Entry 2ZGC (X-ray diffraction, 1.96 A resolution); this record covers chain A.

Chain A:
Name: Granzyme M
Organism: Homo sapiens
Notes: EC 3.4.21.-
UniProt: P51124 (GRAM_HUMAN); residues 1-232 here correspond to UniProt positions 26-257 (UniProt number = residue number + 25)
Amino-acid sequence (240 residues; each row starts with the number of its first residue):
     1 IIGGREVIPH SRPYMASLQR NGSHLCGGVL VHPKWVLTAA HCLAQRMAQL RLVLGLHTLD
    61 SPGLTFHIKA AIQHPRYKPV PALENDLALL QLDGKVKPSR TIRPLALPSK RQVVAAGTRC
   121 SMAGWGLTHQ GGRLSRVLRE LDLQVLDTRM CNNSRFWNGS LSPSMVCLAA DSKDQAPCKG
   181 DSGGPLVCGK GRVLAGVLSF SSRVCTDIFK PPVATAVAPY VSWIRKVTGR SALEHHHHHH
Unresolved in the structure: 232-240
Disulfide bonds: Cys26-Cys42, Cys120-Cys188, Cys151-Cys167, Cys178-Cys205
Differences from the reference sequence: expression tag (233-240)
UniProt features mapped onto this chain:
  - active site (Charge relay system): His41, Asp86, Ser182
  - glycosylation: Asn152 (N-linked (GlcNAc...) asparagine)

Summary:
UniProt lists 3 active-site residues.
Chain A is Granzyme M (Homo sapiens); the structure, Crystal Structure of Active Human Granzyme M, was
determined by X-ray diffraction (same publication as 2ZKS, 2ZGH and 2ZGJ).
